PDB entry 2VYY | X-ray diffraction, 1.60 A resolution | chain A

[Chain A]
Protein: Neural hemoglobin
Source organism: Cerebratulus lacteus
Reference sequence: O76242 (GLBN_CERLA); residues 0-109 here correspond to UniProt positions 1-110 (UniProt number = residue number + 1)
Amino-acid sequence (110 residues; numbered 0 to 109; the number before each row is that of its first residue; numbering starts at 0):
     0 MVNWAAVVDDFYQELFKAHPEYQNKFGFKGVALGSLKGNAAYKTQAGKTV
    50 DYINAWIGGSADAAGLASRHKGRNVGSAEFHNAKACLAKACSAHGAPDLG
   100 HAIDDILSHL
Construct notes: engineered mutation Trp-55 (Ala56 in O76242)
Ion coordination: heme Fe: His-69 (together with oxygen molecule)
Small-molecule neighbours:
  - heme (HEM): Phe-10, Tyr-11, Leu-14, Tyr-21, Lys-24, Phe-25, Gly-26, Gln-44, Lys-47, Thr-48, Tyr-51, Leu-65, Arg-68, His-69, Arg-72, Val-74, Glu-78, Phe-79, Ala-82, Leu-86, Ile-102
  - oxygen molecule (OXY): Tyr-11, Phe-25, Gln-44, Thr-48, His-69
Swiss-Prot annotation at these positions:
  - binding site (heme): His-69
Reported in the primary citation:
  - contacts within the chain: Tyr-11/Gln-44, Ala-40/Gln-44 (water-mediated contact), Gln-44/Lys-47 (water-mediated contact), Tyr-11/Thr-48 (hydrogen bond), Trp-55/Asp-104 (hydrogen bond)
  - conformationally variable residues (side-chain flip): Gln-44
  - binding site for oxygen molecule: Gln-44
  - mutagenesis - A55W (>3-4-fold): decreased binding to O2
  - mutagenesis - A55W (5-fold): decreased binding to NO
  - mutagenesis - Q44F (10-fold), Q44H (10-fold), Q44W (10-fold): decreased binding to CO
  - mutagenesis - A55W (>3-4-fold): decreased binding to oxygen molecule

[Summary]
Ligands of chain A: heme and oxygen molecule. From UniProt: heme-binding residue His-69. The paper reports a
binding site for oxygen molecule at Gln-44; Q44F, Q44H and Q44W reduce binding to CO.
Chain A is Neural hemoglobin (Cerebratulus lacteus); the structure, Mutant Ala55Trp of Cerebratuls lacteus
mini-hemoglobin, was determined by X-ray diffraction together with 2VYZ from the same study.
